PDB entry 5ECQ | X-ray diffraction, 1.66 A resolution | chains B and C of the 3 polymer chains in the assembly

[Chain B (and C)]
Protein: Glutathione S-transferase U20
From: Arabidopsis thaliana
Notes: EC 2.5.1.18; chain C of this document is another copy of the same molecule, construct and numbering; everything in this record applies to it too
Reference sequence: Q8L7C9 (GSTUK_ARATH); numbering as in UniProt (aligned over 1-217)
Chain sequence (223 residues; row label = number of the first residue in the row; numbers below 1 keep their minus sign (His-5 is residue -5)):
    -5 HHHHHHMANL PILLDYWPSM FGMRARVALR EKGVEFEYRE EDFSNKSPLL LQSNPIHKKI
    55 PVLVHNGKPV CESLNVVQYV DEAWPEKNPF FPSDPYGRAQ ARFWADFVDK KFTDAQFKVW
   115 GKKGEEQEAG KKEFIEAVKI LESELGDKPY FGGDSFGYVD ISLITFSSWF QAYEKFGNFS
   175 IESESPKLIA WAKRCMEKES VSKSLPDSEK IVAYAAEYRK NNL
Not modelled in the structure: -5 to 3
Sequence notes: expression tag (-5 to 0)
Residues lining bound ligands: glutathione (GSH): Phe15, Arg18, Phe37, Lys53, Ile54, Pro55, Ser67
UniProt features mapped onto this chain:
  - binding site (glutathione): Ser13, Ile54, Ser67

[Chain B / chain C interface]
Contacting residue pairs (32):
  Asn48(B) - Phe97(C)
  Lys62(B) - Tyr90(C)
  Pro63(B) - Tyr90(C)
  Glu66(B) - Phe97(C)
  Glu66(B) - Asp100(C)
  Asn69(B) - Ala93(C)  hydrogen bond (side chain-backbone)
  Asn69(B) - Arg96(C)  hydrogen bond
  Asn69(B) - Phe97(C)
  Gln72(B) - Arg96(C)
  Tyr73(B) - Ala93(C)  hydrogen bond (side chain-backbone)
  Tyr73(B) - Arg96(C)
  Glu76(B) - Pro89(C)
  Glu76(B) - Arg92(C)  salt bridge
  Glu76(B) - Arg96(C)  salt bridge
  Pro89(B) - Glu76(C)
  Tyr90(B) - Lys62(C)
  Tyr90(B) - Pro63(C)
  Tyr90(B) - Tyr73(C)  hydrophobic
  Arg92(B) - Glu76(C)  salt bridge
  Ala93(B) - Asn69(C)
  Ala93(B) - Tyr73(C)  hydrophobic
  Arg96(B) - Asn69(C)
  Arg96(B) - Gln72(C)
  Arg96(B) - Tyr73(C)
  Arg96(B) - Glu76(C)  salt bridge
  Phe97(B) - Cys65(C)  hydrophobic
  Phe97(B) - Glu66(C)
  Phe97(B) - Asn69(C)  hydrogen bond (backbone-side chain)
  Asp100(B) - Glu66(C)
  Phe101(B) - His51(C)
  Phe101(B) - Glu66(C)
  Ile134(B) - Ile50(C)  hydrophobic
Also at the interface, not in a pair above, chain B (20 interface residues in all): His51, Cys65, Lys105
Also at the interface, not in a pair above, chain C (21 interface residues in all): Asn48, Val64, Ala77, Gln94

[Overview]
20 residues of chain B and 21 residues of chain C are in contact; the contacts include 4 hydrogen bonds and 4
salt bridges. Polar contacts include Glu76(B)-Arg92(C), Glu76(B)-Arg96(C) and Asn69(B)-Ala93(C). Ligands of
chain B: glutathione.
Chain B and chain C are both Glutathione S-transferase U20 (Arabidopsis thaliana); the structure, Crystal
Structure of FIN219-FIP1 complex with JA, VAL and ATP, was determined by X-ray diffraction together with 5ECH,
5ECI, 5ECK, 5ECL, 5ECM, 5ECN and 4 further entries from the same study.
